6GFH - chain A; structure by X-ray diffraction, 2.65 A resolution.

Chain A:
Protein: Inositol-pentakisphosphate 2-kinase
Organism: Arabidopsis thaliana
Notes: EC 2.7.1.158
Reference sequence: A0A178UAB5 (A0A178UAB5_ARATH); residues 1-451 here = UniProt positions 1-451
Chain sequence (470 residues; row label = number of the first residue in the row; numbers below 1 keep their minus sign (Met-18 is residue -18)):
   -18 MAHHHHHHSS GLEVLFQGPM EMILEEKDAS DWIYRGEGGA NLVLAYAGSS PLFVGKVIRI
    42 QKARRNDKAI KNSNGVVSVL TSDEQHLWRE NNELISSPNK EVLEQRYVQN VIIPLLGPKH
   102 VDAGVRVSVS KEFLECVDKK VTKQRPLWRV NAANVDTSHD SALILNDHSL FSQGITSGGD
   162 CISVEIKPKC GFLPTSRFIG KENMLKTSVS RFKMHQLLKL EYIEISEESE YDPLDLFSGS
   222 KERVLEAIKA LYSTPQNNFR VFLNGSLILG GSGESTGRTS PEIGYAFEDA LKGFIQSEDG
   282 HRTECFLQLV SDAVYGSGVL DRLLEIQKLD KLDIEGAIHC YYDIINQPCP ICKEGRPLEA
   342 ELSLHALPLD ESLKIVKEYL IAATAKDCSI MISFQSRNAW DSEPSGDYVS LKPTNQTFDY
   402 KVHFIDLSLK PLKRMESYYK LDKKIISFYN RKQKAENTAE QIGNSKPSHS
Not modelled in the structure: -18 to -7, 49-51, 153-160, 336-341, 378, 381-386, 438-451
Differences from the reference sequence: initiating methionine (-18); expression tag (-17 to 0); conflict Met185 (Ile in A0A178UAB5)
Metal / ion sites: Zn2+: His320, Cys330, Cys333, His346; Mg2+: Asp407 (together with ATP)
Ligand contacts:
  - ATP (adenosine-5'-triphosphate): Arg16, Gly17, Glu18, Gly19, Gly20, Ala21, Asn22, Val24, Val38, Arg40, Leu146, Asn147, Asp148, His149, Ser150, Glu166, Lys168, Arg241, Phe243, Asp368, Ser370, Met372, Ile406, Asp407
  - neo-Inositol pentakisphosphate (K7V): Gly20, Ala21, Arg130, Lys168, Lys170, His196, Lys200, Asn238, Asp368, Lys411, Arg415, Tyr419, Leu422
What the authors report for this chain:
  - binding site for neo-Inositol pentakisphosphate: Arg130, Lys170, Asn238, Arg415, Tyr419

In short:
Ligands of chain A: neo-Inositol pentakisphosphate and ATP. His320, Cys330, Cys333 and His346 form the Zn2+
site. The paper reports a binding site for neo-Inositol pentakisphosphate at Arg130, Lys170 and Asn238 among
others.
Chain A is Inositol-pentakisphosphate 2-kinase (Arabidopsis thaliana); the structure, Inositol
1,3,4,5,6-pentakisphosphate 2-kinase from A. thaliana in complex with neo-IP5 and ATP, was determined by X-ray
diffraction together with 6FJK, 6FL3 and 6GFG from the same study.
